Entry 4KTU (X-ray diffraction, 1.35 A resolution); this record covers chains A and B.

# Chain A
Protein: Cationic trypsin
Source organism: Bos taurus
Notes: EC 3.4.21.4
UniProtKB: P00760 (TRY1_BOVIN); the construct lacks a stretch of the UniProt sequence and is renumbered around it, so the offset changes along the chain: 16-34 = UniProt 24-42; 37-67 = UniProt 43-73; 69-125 = UniProt 74-130; 127-130 = UniProt 131-134; 5 more segments
Chain sequence (223 residues; numbered 16 to 245 plus 3 insertion-coded residues; 10 numbers in that range are skipped by the numbering (no residue carries them; nothing is unmodelled there); the number before each row is that of its first residue):
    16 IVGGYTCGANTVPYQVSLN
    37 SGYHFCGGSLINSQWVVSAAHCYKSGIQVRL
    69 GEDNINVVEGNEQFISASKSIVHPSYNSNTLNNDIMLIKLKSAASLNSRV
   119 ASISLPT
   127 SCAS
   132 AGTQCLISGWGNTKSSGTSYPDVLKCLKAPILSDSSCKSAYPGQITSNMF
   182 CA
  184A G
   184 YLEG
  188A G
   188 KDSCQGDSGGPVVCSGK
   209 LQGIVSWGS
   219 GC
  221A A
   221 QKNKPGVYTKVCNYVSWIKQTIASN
Disulfide bonds: Cys22-Cys157, Cys42-Cys58, Cys128-Cys232, Cys136-Cys201, Cys168-Cys182, Cys191-Cys220
Ion coordination: Ca2+: Glu70, Asn72, Val75, Glu80
Curated features (UniProtKB/Swiss-Prot):
  - active site (Charge relay system): His57, Asp102, Ser195
  - binding site (Ca(2+)): Glu70, Asn72, Val75, Glu80
  - binding site (substrate): Asp189, Ser190, Gln192, Gly193, Ser195

# Chain B
Protein: microviridin j
Source organism: Microcystis aeruginosa MRC
UniProtKB: B2G3C8 (B2G3C8_MICAE); residues 2-14 here correspond to UniProt positions 37-49 (UniProt number = residue number + 35)
Chain sequence (14 residues; each row starts with the number of its first residue):
     1 XISTRKYPSDWEEW
Unresolved in the structure: 14
Glycans and other covalent adducts: covalent link Thr4-Asp10; covalent link Lys6-Glu13, Ser9-Glu12
Modified / non-standard residues: ACE (acetyl group) at position 1
Sequence notes: acetylation (1)

# Chain A / chain B interface
Pairs across the interface - 45 pairs, chain A then chain B:
  Tyr39(A) - Glu13(B)  hydrogen bond
  His40(A) - Tyr7(B)
  Phe41(A) - Lys6(B)
  Phe41(A) - Tyr7(B)  hydrogen bond (backbone-backbone)
  Phe41(A) - Glu13(B)
  Cys42(A) - Lys6(B)
  His57(A) - Thr4(B)
  His57(A) - Arg5(B)
  His57(A) - Lys6(B)
  His57(A) - Asp10(B)  salt bridge
  Lys60(A) - Lys6(B)
  Lys60(A) - Glu13(B)  salt bridge
  Asn97(A) - Ile2(B)
  Thr98(A) - Ile2(B)
  Leu99(A) - Ile2(B)  hydrophobic
  Leu99(A) - Thr4(B)
  Tyr151(A) - Tyr7(B)  hydrophobic
  Gln175(A) - Ile2(B)
  Asp189(A) - Arg5(B)  salt bridge
  Ser190(A) - Arg5(B)  hydrogen bond
  Cys191(A) - Arg5(B)
  Gln192(A) - Ser3(B)
  Gln192(A) - Thr4(B)  hydrogen bond (side chain-backbone)
  Gln192(A) - Arg5(B)
  Gln192(A) - Lys6(B)
  Gln192(A) - Pro8(B)
  Gly193(A) - Arg5(B)  hydrogen bond (backbone-backbone)
  Gly193(A) - Lys6(B)
  Gly193(A) - Tyr7(B)
  Asp194(A) - Arg5(B)  hydrogen bond (backbone-backbone)
  Ser195(A) - Arg5(B)  hydrogen bond (side chain-backbone)
  Ser195(A) - Lys6(B)  hydrogen bond (side chain-backbone)
  Ser214(A) - Thr4(B)
  Ser214(A) - Arg5(B)  hydrogen bond (backbone-backbone)
  Trp215(A) - ACE_1(B)
  Trp215(A) - Ile2(B)  hydrophobic
  Trp215(A) - Ser3(B)
  Trp215(A) - Arg5(B)
  Gly216(A) - ACE_1(B)
  Gly216(A) - Ser3(B)  hydrogen bond (backbone-backbone)
  Gly216(A) - Arg5(B)
  Ser217(A) - ACE_1(B)  hydrogen bond (side chain-backbone)
  Gly219(A) - Arg5(B)  hydrogen bond (backbone-side chain)
  Cys220(A) - Arg5(B)
  Gly226(A) - Arg5(B)
Other interface residues (no listed pair), chain A (28 interface residues in all): Cys58, Val213, Tyr228
Other interface residues (no listed pair), chain B (11 interface residues in all): Ser9

# In short
28 residues of chain A face 11 of chain B across their interface, with 12 hydrogen bonds and 3 salt bridges.
Among the polar pairs are His57(A)-Asp10(B), Lys60(A)-Glu13(B) and Asp189(A)-Arg5(B). From UniProt: 3
active-site residues, 4 Ca2+-binding residues and 5 substrate-binding residues on chain A.
Here chain A is Cationic trypsin (Bos taurus) and chain B is microviridin j (Microcystis aeruginosa MRC).
Entry 4KTU (Bovine trypsin in complex with microviridin J at pH 6.5) was determined by X-ray diffraction
together with 4KTS from the same study.
